PDB entry 4QWL | X-ray diffraction, 2.60 A resolution | chains H and Z of the 28 polymer chains in the assembly

== Chain H ==
Protein: Proteasome subunit beta type-2
Organism: Saccharomyces cerevisiae
Reference sequence: P25043 (PSB2_YEAST); residues 1-232 here correspond to UniProt positions 30-261 (UniProt number = residue number + 29)
Sequence (232 residues; row label = number of the first residue in the row):
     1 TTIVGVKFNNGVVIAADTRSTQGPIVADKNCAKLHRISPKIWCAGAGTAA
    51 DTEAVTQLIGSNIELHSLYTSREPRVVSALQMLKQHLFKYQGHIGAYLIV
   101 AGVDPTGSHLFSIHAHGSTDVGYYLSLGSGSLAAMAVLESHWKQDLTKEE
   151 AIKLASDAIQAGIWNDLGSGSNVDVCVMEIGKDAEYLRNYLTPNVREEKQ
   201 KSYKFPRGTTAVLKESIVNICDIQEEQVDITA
Disordered / not traced: 223-232
Covalently attached groups: CARFILZOMIB, bound form (3BV) linked to Thr1
Bound ions: Mg2+: Gln91 (shared with 2 residues of chain N)
Ligand contacts:
  - CARFILZOMIB, bound form (3BV; N-{(2S)-2-[(morpholin-4-ylacetyl)amino]-4-phenylbutanoyl}-L-leucyl-N-[(2R,3S,4S)-1,3-dihydroxy-2,6-dimethylheptan-4-yl]-L-phenylalaninamide), molecule 1: Arg19, Ser20, Thr21, Gln22, Ala27, Cys31, Lys33, Gly45, Ala46, Gly47, Thr48, Ala49, Thr52, Ser129, Gly168
  - CARFILZOMIB, bound form (3BV), molecule 2: His114, His116, Ser118, Asp120
Curated features (UniProtKB/Swiss-Prot):
  - active site: Thr1 (Nucleophile)

== Chain Z ==
Protein: Proteasome subunit beta type-6
Organism: Saccharomyces cerevisiae
Reference sequence: P23724 (PSB6_YEAST); residues 1-222 here correspond to UniProt positions 20-241 (UniProt number = residue number + 19)
Sequence (222 residues; numbered 1 to 222; the number before each row is that of its first residue):
     1 QFNPYGDNGGTILGIAGEDFAVLAGDTRNITDYSINSRYEPKVFDCGDNI
    51 VMSANGFAADGDALVKRFKNSVKWYHFDHNDKKLSINSAARNIQHLLYGK
   101 RFFPYYVHTIIAGLDEDGKGAVYSFDPVGSYEREQCRAGGAAASLIMPFL
   151 DNQVNFKNQYEPGTNGKVKKPLKYLSVEEVIKLVRDSFTSATERHIQVGD
   201 GLEILIVTKDGVRKEFYELKRD
Bound ions: Mg2+: Thr192, His195, Val198
Ligand contacts: CARFILZOMIB, bound form (3BV; N-{(2S)-2-[(morpholin-4-ylacetyl)amino]-4-phenylbutanoyl}-L-leucyl-N-[(2R,3S,4S)-1,3-dihydroxy-2,6-dimethylheptan-4-yl]-L-phenylalaninamide): Arg101, His108, Asp126, Pro127, Val128, Ser130

== How chain H and chain Z interact ==
Residue-residue contacts (57):
  Arg19(H) - Ile196(Z)
  Arg19(H) - Asp222(Z)  salt bridge
  Gly23(H) - Tyr33(Z)
  Pro24(H) - His195(Z)
  Pro24(H) - Ile196(Z)  hydrogen bond (backbone-backbone)
  Ile25(H) - Arg194(Z)
  Ile25(H) - His195(Z)
  Val26(H) - Glu193(Z)
  Val26(H) - Arg194(Z)  hydrogen bond (backbone-backbone)
  Val26(H) - Ile196(Z)  hydrophobic
  Ala27(H) - Arg194(Z)  hydrogen bond (backbone-side chain)
  Lys29(H) - Glu193(Z)  salt bridge
  Lys29(H) - Arg194(Z)
  Ile163(H) - Asp222(Z)
  Trp164(H) - Ile35(Z)
  Trp164(H) - Arg38(Z)  hydrogen bond (backbone-side chain)
  Trp164(H) - Arg221(Z)
  Trp164(H) - Asp222(Z)
  Asn165(H) - Tyr33(Z)
  Asn165(H) - Arg38(Z)
  Asp166(H) - Tyr33(Z)
  Leu167(H) - Arg28(Z)
  Leu167(H) - Ile30(Z)  hydrophobic
  Leu167(H) - Asp32(Z)
  Leu167(H) - Tyr33(Z)  hydrogen bond (backbone-backbone)
  Leu167(H) - Ile35(Z)  hydrophobic
  Leu167(H) - Ile196(Z)
  Gly168(H) - Tyr33(Z)
  Ser169(H) - Asp222(Z)
  Gly170(H) - Asp222(Z)
  Ser171(H) - Asp222(Z)  hydrogen bond (backbone-side chain)
  Asn194(H) - Lys220(Z)  hydrogen bond (backbone-side chain)
  Asn194(H) - Asp222(Z)
  Arg196(H) - Thr189(Z)  hydrogen bond
  Arg196(H) - Ser190(Z)  hydrogen bond
  Arg196(H) - Glu193(Z)
  Glu197(H) - Arg185(Z)  salt bridge
  Lys199(H) - Asp186(Z)
  Gln200(H) - Lys182(Z)
  Gln200(H) - Arg185(Z)  hydrogen bond
  Gln200(H) - Asp186(Z)  hydrogen bond (backbone-side chain)
  Lys201(H) - Glu179(Z)
  Lys201(H) - Asp186(Z)  hydrogen bond (backbone-side chain)
  Tyr203(H) - Phe149(Z)  hydrophobic
  Tyr203(H) - Gln153(Z)
  Tyr203(H) - Leu183(Z)
  Tyr203(H) - Asp186(Z)  hydrogen bond
  Phe205(H) - Asn152(Z)
  Phe205(H) - Gln153(Z)
  Phe205(H) - Gln159(Z)
  Arg207(H) - Pro162(Z)
  Gly208(H) - Pro162(Z)
  Thr209(H) - Asn158(Z)
  Thr209(H) - Gln159(Z)
  Thr209(H) - Tyr160(Z)  hydrogen bond (backbone-backbone)
  Ala211(H) - Tyr160(Z)  hydrophobic
  Ala211(H) - Gly166(Z)
Other interface residues (no listed pair), chain H (32 interface residues in all): Thr21, Asp28, Val195, Pro206
Other interface residues (no listed pair), chain Z (32 interface residues in all): Ser34, Leu145, Glu161, Glu218

== Overview ==
Chain H and chain Z each contribute 32 residues to their interface; the contacts include 14 hydrogen bonds and
3 salt bridges. Polar contacts include Arg19(H)-Asp222(Z), Lys29(H)-Glu193(Z) and Glu197(H)-Arg185(Z). Chain H
binds CARFILZOMIB, bound form. Ligands of chain Z: CARFILZOMIB, bound form.
Here chain H is Proteasome subunit beta type-2 and chain Z is Proteasome subunit beta type-6, both from
Saccharomyces cerevisiae. Entry 4QWL (yCP beta5-A50V mutant in complex with carfilzomib) was determined by
X-ray diffraction, deposited together with 4QUX, 4QUY, 4QV0, 4QV1, 4QV3, 4QV4 and 42 further entries.
